7PD8 - chains A and B; structure by electron microscopy, 4.20 A resolution (low resolution: residue-level contacts below are approximate; hydrogen-bond / salt-bridge calls are withheld).

[Chain A]
Protein: Adenylate cyclase 9
Organism: Bos taurus
Reference sequence: E1BM79 (E1BM79_BOVIN); residue numbers follow UniProt; this construct covers 1-1354
Chain sequence (1354 residues; row label = number of the first residue in the row):
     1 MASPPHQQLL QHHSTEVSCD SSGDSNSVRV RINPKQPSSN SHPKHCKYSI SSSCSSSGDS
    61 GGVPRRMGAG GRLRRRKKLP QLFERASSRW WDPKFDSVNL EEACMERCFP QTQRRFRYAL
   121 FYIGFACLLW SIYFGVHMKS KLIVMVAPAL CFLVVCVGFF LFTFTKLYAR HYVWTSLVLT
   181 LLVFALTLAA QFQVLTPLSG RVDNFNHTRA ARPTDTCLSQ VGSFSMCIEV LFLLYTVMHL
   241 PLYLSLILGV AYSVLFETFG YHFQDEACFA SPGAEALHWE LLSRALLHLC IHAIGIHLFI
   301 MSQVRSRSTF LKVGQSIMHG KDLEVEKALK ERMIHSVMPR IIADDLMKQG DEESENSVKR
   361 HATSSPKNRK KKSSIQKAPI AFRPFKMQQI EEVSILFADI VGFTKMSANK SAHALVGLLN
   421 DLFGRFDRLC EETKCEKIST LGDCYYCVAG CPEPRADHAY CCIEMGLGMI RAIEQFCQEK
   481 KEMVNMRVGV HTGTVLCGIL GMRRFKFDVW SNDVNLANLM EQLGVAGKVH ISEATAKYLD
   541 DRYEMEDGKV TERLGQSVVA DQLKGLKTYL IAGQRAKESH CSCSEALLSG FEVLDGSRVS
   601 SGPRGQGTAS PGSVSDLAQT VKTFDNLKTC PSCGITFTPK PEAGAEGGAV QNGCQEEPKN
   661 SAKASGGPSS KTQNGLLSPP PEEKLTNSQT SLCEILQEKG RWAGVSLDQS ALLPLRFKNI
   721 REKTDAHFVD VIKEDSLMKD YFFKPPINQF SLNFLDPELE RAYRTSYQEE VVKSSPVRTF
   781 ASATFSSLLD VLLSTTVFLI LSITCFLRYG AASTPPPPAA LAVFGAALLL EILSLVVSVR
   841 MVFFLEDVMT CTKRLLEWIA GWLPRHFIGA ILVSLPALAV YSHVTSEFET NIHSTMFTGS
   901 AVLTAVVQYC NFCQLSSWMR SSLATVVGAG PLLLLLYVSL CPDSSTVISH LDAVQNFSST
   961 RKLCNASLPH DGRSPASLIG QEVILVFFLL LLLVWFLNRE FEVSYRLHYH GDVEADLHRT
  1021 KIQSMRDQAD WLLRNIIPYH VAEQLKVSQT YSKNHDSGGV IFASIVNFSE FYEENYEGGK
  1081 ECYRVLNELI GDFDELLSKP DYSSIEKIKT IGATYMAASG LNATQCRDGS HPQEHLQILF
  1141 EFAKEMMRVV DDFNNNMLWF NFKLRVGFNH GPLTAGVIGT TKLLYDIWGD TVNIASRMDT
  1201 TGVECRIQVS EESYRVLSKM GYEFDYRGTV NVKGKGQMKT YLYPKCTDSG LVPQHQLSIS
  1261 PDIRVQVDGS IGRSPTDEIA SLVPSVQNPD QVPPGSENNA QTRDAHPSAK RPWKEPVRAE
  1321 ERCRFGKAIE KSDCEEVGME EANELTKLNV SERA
Disordered / not traced: 1-96, 198-216, 263-277, 360-383, 553-565, 575-779, 940-975, 1251-1354
From the paper describing this entry:
  - conformationally variable residues (order/disorder transition): Ile380 to Pro384

[Chain B]
Protein: DARPin C4
Organism: synthetic construct
Notes: antibody fragment or engineered binder
Chain sequence (147 residues; each row starts with the number of its first residue):
     1 MRGSHHHHHH GSDLGKKLLE AARAGQDDEV RILMANGADV NATDDYGHTP LHLAAWFGHL
    61 EIVEVLLKAG ADVNAADWLG DTPLHLAARI GHLEIVEVLL KHGADVNAQD KFGKTPFDLA
   121 IDNGNEDIAE VLQKAAKLND YKDDDDK
Disordered / not traced: 1-8, 137-147

[How chain A and chain B interact]
Contacting residue pairs - 27 pairs, chain A then chain B:
  Phe1071(A) - Arg89(B)
  Glu1073(A) - Arg89(B)
  Asn1075(A) - Phe112(B)
  Asn1075(A) - Lys114(B)
  Tyr1076(A) - Lys111(B)
  Tyr1076(A) - Phe112(B)
  Glu1077(A) - Phe112(B)
  Glu1077(A) - Gly113(B)
  Glu1077(A) - Lys114(B)
  Glu1081(A) - Lys111(B)
  Glu1081(A) - Phe112(B)
  Arg1084(A) - Trp78(B)
  Arg1084(A) - Leu79(B)
  Arg1084(A) - Lys111(B)
  Val1085(A) - Leu79(B)
  Glu1088(A) - Tyr46(B)
  Phe1153(A) - Tyr46(B)
  Asn1154(A) - Trp56(B)
  Asn1155(A) - Trp56(B)
  Asn1156(A) - His48(B)
  Asn1156(A) - Trp56(B)
  Met1157(A) - Trp56(B)
  Leu1158(A) - Trp56(B)
  Leu1158(A) - Asp77(B)
  Trp1159(A) - Ala55(B)
  Trp1159(A) - Trp56(B)
  Trp1159(A) - Ile90(B)
Also at the interface, not in a pair above, chain A (17 interface residues in all): Asp1092
Also at the interface, not in a pair above, chain B (14 interface residues in all): Asp81

[In short]
The interface between chain A and chain B involves 17 residues on one side and 14 on the other. From the
paper: conformational variability at Ile380(A).
Here chain A is Adenylate cyclase 9 (Bos taurus) and chain B is DARPin C4 (synthetic construct). Entry 7PD8
(Structure of Adenylyl cyclase 9 in complex with DARPin C4 and MANT-GTP) was determined by electron microscopy
together with 7PDD, 7PDE, 7PDF, 7PDG and 7PDH from the same study.
